Entry 7ELM (electron microscopy, 2.88 A resolution); this record covers chains U and V of the 22 polymer chains in the assembly.

# Chain U (and V)
Name: AcrIF24
Organism: Pseudomonas aeruginosa
Notes: chain V of this document is another copy of the same molecule, construct and numbering; everything in this record applies to it too
Amino-acid sequence (228 residues; numbered 1 to 228; the number before each row is that of its first residue):
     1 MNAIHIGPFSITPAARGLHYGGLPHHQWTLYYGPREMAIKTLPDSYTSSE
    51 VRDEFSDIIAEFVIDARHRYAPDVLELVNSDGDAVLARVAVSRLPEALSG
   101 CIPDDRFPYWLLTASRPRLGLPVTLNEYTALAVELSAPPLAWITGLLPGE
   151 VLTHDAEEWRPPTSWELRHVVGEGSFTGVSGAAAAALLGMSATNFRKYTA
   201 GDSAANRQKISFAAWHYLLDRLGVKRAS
Disordered / not traced: 1
What the authors report for this chain:
  - mutagenesis - D104A/D105A/R106A/F107A: decreased binding to Csy complex
  - mutagenesis - R196A, K197A: unchanged binding to Csy complex
  - mutagenesis - N194A: unchanged binding to non-sequence-specific DNA
  - mutagenesis - R196A, K197A: decreased binding to non-sequence-specific DNA
  - mutagenesis - K197A: unchanged binding to 15-bp dsDNASP

# How chain U and chain V interact
Residue-residue contacts (37):
  A87(U) - L125(V)
  A87(U) - N126(V)
  R88(U) - N126(V)  hydrogen bond (backbone-side chain)
  L125(U) - A87(V)
  N126(U) - A87(V)
  N126(U) - R88(V)  hydrogen bond (side chain-backbone)
  Y128(U) - T129(V)  hydrogen bond
  T129(U) - Y128(V)  hydrogen bond
  T129(U) - A132(V)
  A132(U) - T129(V)
  A132(U) - V133(V)
  V133(U) - A132(V)
  V133(U) - S136(V)
  V133(U) - R226(V)
  A156(U) - G189(V)
  L187(U) - F212(V)
  L188(U) - F212(V)
  G189(U) - A156(V)
  G189(U) - F212(V)
  F212(U) - L187(V)
  F212(U) - L188(V)
  F212(U) - G189(V)
  F212(U) - Y217(V)
  A213(U) - L188(V)  hydrophobic
  A213(U) - A214(V)  hydrophobic
  A213(U) - Y217(V)  hydrophobic
  H216(U) - Y217(V)
  Y217(U) - A213(V)  hydrophobic
  Y217(U) - H216(V)
  D220(U) - D220(V)
  D220(U) - A227(V)
  D220(U) - S228(V)
  R221(U) - S228(V)  hydrogen bond (side chain-backbone)
  R226(U) - V133(V)
  A227(U) - D220(V)
  S228(U) - D220(V)
  S228(U) - R221(V)  hydrogen bond (backbone-side chain)
Other interface residues (no listed pair), chain U (27 interface residues in all): L86, Y109, T124, S136, H154, A214
Other interface residues (no listed pair), chain V (27 interface residues in all): L86, Y109, H154, A186

# In short
Chain U and chain V each contribute 27 residues to their interface, with 6 hydrogen bonds. Among the polar
pairs are R88(U)-N126(V), Y128(U)-T129(V) and R221(U)-S228(V). From the paper: R196A and K197A of chain U
reduce binding to non-sequence-specific DNA; D104A/D105A/R106A/F107A of chain U reduce binding to Csy complex.
Both chains are AcrIF24 (Pseudomonas aeruginosa). Entry 7ELM (Structure of Csy-AcrIF24) was determined by
electron microscopy together with 7ELN and 7WE6 from the same study.
